1GJA - chains A and B; structure by X-ray diffraction, 1.56 A resolution.

[Chain A]
Name: Urokinase-type plasminogen activator
Source organism: Homo sapiens
Notes: fragment: short chain
Reference sequence: P00749 (UROK_HUMAN); residues 1-23 here correspond to UniProt positions 156-178 (UniProt number = residue number + 155)
Amino-acid sequence (23 residues; row label = number of the first residue in the row):
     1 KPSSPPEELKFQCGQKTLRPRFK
Not modelled in the structure: 1-4, 18-23
UniProt features mapped onto this chain:
  - site: Phe-22, Lys-23 (Cleavage)
  - modified residue: Ser-3 (Phosphoserine)

[Chain B]
Name: Urokinase-type plasminogen activator
Source organism: Homo sapiens
Notes: EC 3.4.21.73; fragment: catalytic domain; engineered mutation(s): N145A
Reference sequence: P00749 (UROK_HUMAN); the construct lacks a stretch of the UniProt sequence and is renumbered around it, so the offset changes along the chain: 16-37 = UniProt 179-200; 38-60 = UniProt 205-227; 63-97 = UniProt 234-268; 98-110 = UniProt 271-283; 5 more segments
Amino-acid sequence (253 residues; row label = number of the first residue in the row; note: 1 number in that range is skipped by the numbering (no residue carries it; nothing is unmodelled there); a row labelled like 37A-37D holds insertion residues (37A, then the next letters in order)):
    16 IIGGEFTTIENQPWFAAIYRRH
37A-37D RGGS
    38 VTYVCGGSLMSPCWVISATHCFI
60A-60C DYP
    61 KK
   62A E
    63 DYIVYLGRSRLNSNTQGEMKFEVENLILHKDYSAD
97A-97B TL
    98 AHHNDIALLKIRS
110A-110D KEGR
   111 CAQPSRTIQTICLPSMYNDPQFGTSCEITGFGKEASTDYLYPEQLKMTVV
   161 KLISHRECQQ
170A-170B PH
   171 YYGSEVTTKMLCAAD
185A-185B PQ
   186 WKTDSCQGDSGGPLVCSLQGRMTLTGIVSWGR
   219 GCALK
  223A D
   224 KPGVYTRVSHFLPWIRSHTKEENGLAL
Not modelled in the structure: 243-250
Disulfide bonds: Cys-42/Cys-58, Cys-50/Cys-111, Cys-136/Cys-201, Cys-168/Cys-182, Cys-191/Cys-220
Sequence notes: conflict Ala-145 (Asn322 in P00749)
Ligand contacts: 135 (N-(4-carbamimidoyl-phenyl)-2-hydroxy-benzamide): His-57, Asp-189, Ser-190, Cys-191, Gln-192, Gly-193, Asp-194, Ser-195, Val-213, Trp-215, Gly-216, Arg-217, Gly-219, Cys-220, Gly-226
UniProt features mapped onto this chain:
  - active site (Charge relay system): His-57, Asp-102, Ser-195
  - modified residue: Ser-146 (Phosphoserine)
What the authors report for this chain:
  - binding site for 135: Gly-193

[Chain A / chain B interface]
Cross-chain cystine bridges: Cys-13(A)/Cys-122(B)
Residue-residue contacts - 25 pairs, chain A then chain B:
  Glu-7(A) with Gln-113(B); Pro-114(B)
  Lys-10(A) with Pro-114(B)
  Phe-11(A) with Pro-49(B), hydrophobic; Ala-112(B); Gln-113(B); Pro-114(B); Ile-118(B); Gln-119(B); Thr-120(B)
  Gln-12(A) with Gln-119(B), hydrogen bond (backbone-side chain)
  Cys-13(A) with Thr-120(B); Ile-121(B); Cys-122(B), disulfide
  Gly-14(A) with Trp-29(B); Thr-120(B), hydrogen bond (backbone-backbone); Ile-121(B); Cys-122(B); Met-207(B)
  Gln-15(A) with Gln-119(B), hydrogen bond (backbone-side chain)
  Lys-16(A) with Asn-26(B), hydrogen bond (side chain-backbone); Gln-27(B); Trp-29(B); Glu-137(B), salt bridge
  Thr-17(A) with Arg-116(B)
Other interface residues (no listed pair), chain A (10 interface residues in all): Glu-8
Other interface residues (no listed pair), chain B (19 interface residues in all): Glu-25, Pro-28, Leu-46, Met-157

[Summary]
10 residues of chain A face 19 of chain B across their interface; the contacts include 1 disulfide bond, 4
hydrogen bonds and 1 salt bridge. Among the polar pairs are Lys-16(A)/Glu-137(B), Gln-12(A)/Gln-119(B) and
Gln-15(A)/Gln-119(B). Bound to chain B: compound 135. From the paper: a binding site for 135 at Gly-193(B).
Chain A is Urokinase-type plasminogen activator and chain B is Urokinase-type plasminogen activator, both from
Homo sapiens; the structure, Engineering inhibitors highly selective for the S1 sites of SER190 trypsin-like
serine protease drug targets, was determined by X-ray diffraction, deposited together with 1GJ4, 1GJ5, 1GJ7,
1GJ8, 1GJ9, 1GJB, 1GJC and 1GJD.
